PDB entry 1IJV | X-ray diffraction, 1.20 A resolution | chain A

# Chain A
Name: Beta-defensin 1
UniProt: P60022 (BD01_HUMAN); residues 1-36 here correspond to UniProt positions 33-68 (UniProt number = residue number + 32)
Sequence (36 residues; numbered 1 to 36; the number before each row is that of its first residue):
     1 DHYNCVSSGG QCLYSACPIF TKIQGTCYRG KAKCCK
Disulfide bonds: Cys5-Cys34, Cys12-Cys27, Cys17-Cys35
Bound ions: K+: His2 (together with sulfate ion)

# In short
Chain A is Beta-defensin 1; the structure, Human beta-defensin-1, was determined by X-ray diffraction,
deposited together with 1IJU.
